PDB entry 7OC5 | X-ray diffraction, 2.01 A resolution | chains A and B

Chain A (and B):
Name: Alpha-humulene synthase AsR6
Organism: Sarocladium schorii
Notes: EC 4.2.3.104; chain B of this document is another copy of the same molecule, construct and numbering; everything in this record applies to it too
UniProtKB: A0A2U8U2L5 (ASR6_SARSH); numbering as in UniProt (aligned over 1-430)
Sequence (432 residues; numbered -1 to 430; the number before each row is that of its first residue; numbers below 1 keep their minus sign (Gly-1 is residue -1)):
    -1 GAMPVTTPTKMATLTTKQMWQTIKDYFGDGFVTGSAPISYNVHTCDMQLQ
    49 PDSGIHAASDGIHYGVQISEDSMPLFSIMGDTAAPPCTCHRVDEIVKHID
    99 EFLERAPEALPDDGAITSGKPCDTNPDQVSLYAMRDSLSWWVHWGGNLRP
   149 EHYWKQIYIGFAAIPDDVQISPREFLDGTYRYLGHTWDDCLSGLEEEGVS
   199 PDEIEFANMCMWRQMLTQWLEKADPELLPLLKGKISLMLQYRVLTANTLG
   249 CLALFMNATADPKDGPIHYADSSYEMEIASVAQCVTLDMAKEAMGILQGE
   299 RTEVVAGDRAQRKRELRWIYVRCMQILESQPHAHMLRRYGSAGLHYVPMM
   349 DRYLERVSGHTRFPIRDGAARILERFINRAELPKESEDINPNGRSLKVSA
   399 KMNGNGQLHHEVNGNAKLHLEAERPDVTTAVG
Unresolved in the structure: -1 to 4, 262, 297-298, 394-430 (chain B: -1 to 4, 106, 295-303, 393-430)
Differences from the reference sequence: expression tag (-1 to 0)
Ion coordination: Zn2+: His41, Cys43, Cys85, Cys87; Mg2+ near Asp44 (its only coordinating residue here)
Reported in the primary citation:
  - Zn2+ coordination: His41, Cys43, Cys85, Cys87
  - mutagenesis - K289S: abolished catalytic activity on FPP 7
  - mutagenesis - L285A, L285V: unchanged catalytic activity

Chain A / chain B interface:
Contacting residue pairs (93):
  Asp50(A) with Arg147(B), hydrogen bond (backbone-side chain)
  Ser51(A) with Arg147(B), hydrogen bond (backbone-side chain)
  Gly52(A) with Asn145(B); Arg147(B)
  His54(A) with Asp259(B)
  Ala55(A) with Asp259(B)
  Ala56(A) with Asp259(B); His332(B)
  Ile60(A) with Arg336(B), hydrogen bond (backbone-side chain)
  His61(A) with Tyr62(B); Thr257(B); His332(B), hydrogen bond (side chain-backbone); Arg336(B), hydrogen bond (backbone-side chain)
  Tyr62(A) with Ala56(B); His61(B); Tyr62(B), hydrogen bond; Arg336(B), hydrogen bond (backbone-side chain)
  Gly63(A) with Arg336(B), hydrogen bond (backbone-side chain)
  Val64(A) with His343(B)
  Gln65(A) with Val140(B); Arg336(B)
  Ile66(A) with Val140(B), hydrophobic; His141(B); Met347(B), hydrophobic
  Asp69(A) with Leu146(B); Ile370(B)
  Ser70(A) with Val140(B); Leu146(B)
  Pro72(A) with Arg364(B), hydrogen bond (backbone-side chain); Gly366(B); Ala367(B)
  Leu73(A) with Leu136(B), hydrophobic; Ser137(B); Asp349(B)
  Phe74(A) with Ser137(B); His141(B); Met347(B), hydrophobic; Met348(B), hydrophobic; Asp349(B); Arg364(B), hydrogen bond (backbone-side chain)
  Ser75(A) with Asp349(B), hydrogen bond; Phe361(B); Arg364(B), hydrogen bond (backbone-side chain)
  Ile76(A) with Met347(B), hydrophobic; Leu352(B), hydrophobic
  Met77(A) with Arg364(B), hydrogen bond (backbone-side chain)
  Gly78(A) with Arg364(B)
  Leu136(A) with Leu73(B), hydrophobic
  Ser137(A) with Leu73(B); Phe74(B)
  Val140(A) with Gln65(B); Ile66(B), hydrophobic; Ser70(B)
  His141(A) with Ile66(B); Phe74(B)
  Asn145(A) with Asp50(B)
  Leu146(A) with Asp69(B); Ser70(B)
  Arg147(A) with Asp50(B), hydrogen bond (side chain-backbone); Ser51(B), hydrogen bond (side chain-backbone)
  Thr257(A) with His61(B)
  Asp259(A) with Ala55(B); Ala56(B)
  Ala291(A) with Pro346(B)
  Ile294(A) with Leu352(B); Val355(B)
  Leu295(A) with Leu352(B), hydrophobic; Val355(B)
  His332(A) with Ala56(B); His61(B), hydrogen bond (backbone-side chain)
  Arg336(A) with Ile60(B), hydrogen bond (side chain-backbone); His61(B), hydrogen bond (side chain-backbone); Tyr62(B), hydrogen bond (side chain-backbone); Gly63(B), hydrogen bond (side chain-backbone); Gln65(B)
  Leu342(A) with His343(B)
  His343(A) with Val64(B); Leu342(B)
  Pro346(A) with Pro346(B), hydrophobic
  Met347(A) with Ile66(B), hydrophobic; Phe74(B), hydrophobic; Ile76(B); Leu342(B), hydrophobic
  Asp349(A) with Phe74(B); Ser75(B), hydrogen bond
  Leu352(A) with Ile76(B), hydrophobic
  Arg364(A) with Pro72(B), hydrogen bond (side chain-backbone); Phe74(B), hydrogen bond (side chain-backbone); Ser75(B); Met77(B)
  Gly366(A) with Pro72(B)
  Ala367(A) with Pro72(B)
  Ile370(A) with Asp69(B)
Other interface residues (no listed pair), chain A (57 interface residues in all): Ile53, Ser67, Met71, Arg133, Gly143, Gln296, Thr300, Arg335, Met348, Phe361, Pro362
Other interface residues (no listed pair), chain B (56 interface residues in all): Gly52, His54, Ser67, Gly78, Arg133, Gly143, Glu149, Ala258, Pro260, Met292, Arg335, Ser356, Pro362

Overview:
57 residues of chain A and 56 residues of chain B are in contact, with 23 hydrogen bonds. Polar contacts
include Asp50(A)-Arg147(B), Ser51(A)-Arg147(B) and Ile60(A)-Arg336(B). The paper reports that K289S of chain A
abolishes catalytic activity on FPP 7; Zn2+ coordination by His41(A), Cys43(A) and Cys85(A) among others; 3
substitutions were tested in all.
Both chains are Alpha-humulene synthase AsR6 (Sarocladium schorii). Entry 7OC5 (Alpha-humulene synthase AsR6
from Sarocladium schorii) was determined by X-ray diffraction together with 7OC4 from the same study.
